Entry 9ARV (electron microscopy, 3.60 A resolution); this record covers chains N and O of the 11 polymer chains in the assembly.

# Chain N (and O)
Protein: Isoform 1 of Immunoglobulin heavy constant mu
Source organism: Homo sapiens
Notes: chain O of this document is another copy of the same molecule, construct and numbering; everything in this record applies to it too
UniProtKB: P01871 (IGHM_HUMAN), isoform P01871-1; residues 28-375 here correspond to UniProt positions 106-453 (UniProt number = residue number + 78)
Amino-acid sequence (375 residues; numbered 1 to 375; the number before each row is that of its first residue):
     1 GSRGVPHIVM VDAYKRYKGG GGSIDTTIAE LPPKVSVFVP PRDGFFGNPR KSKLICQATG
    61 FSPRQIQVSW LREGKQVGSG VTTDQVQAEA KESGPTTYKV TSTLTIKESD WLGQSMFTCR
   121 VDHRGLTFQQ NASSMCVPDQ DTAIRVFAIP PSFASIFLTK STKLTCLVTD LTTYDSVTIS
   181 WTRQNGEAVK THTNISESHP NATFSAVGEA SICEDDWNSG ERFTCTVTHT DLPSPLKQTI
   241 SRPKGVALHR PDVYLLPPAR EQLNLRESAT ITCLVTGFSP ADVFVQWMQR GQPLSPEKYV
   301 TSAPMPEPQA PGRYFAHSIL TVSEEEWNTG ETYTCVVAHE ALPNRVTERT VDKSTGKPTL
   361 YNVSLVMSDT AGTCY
Disordered / not traced: 1-140, 368-375 (chain O: 1-140, 369-375)
Differences from the reference sequence: expression tag (1-27)
Swiss-Prot annotation at these positions:
  - glycosylation (N-linked (GlcNAc...) asparagine): Asn131 (complex), Asn194, Asn201
Cystine bridges: Cys166-Cys225, Cys273-Cys335

# Interface between chain N and chain O
Residue-residue contacts (37; chain N residue first):
  Phe157(N) with Asn344(O)
  Lys160(N) with Pro343(O), hydrogen bond (side chain-backbone)
  Ile212(N) with Asp215(O)
  Cys213(N) with Cys213(O), disulfide; Glu214(O); Asp215(O)
  Asp215(N) with Ile212(O); Cys213(O); Glu214(O), hydrogen bond (side chain-backbone)
  Gln286(N) with Asn344(O)
  Met288(N) with Asn344(O)
  Gly291(N) with Arg250(O)
  Val336(N) with Asn344(O)
  Pro343(N) with Met288(O), hydrophobic
  Asn344(N) with Val346(O)
  Val346(N) with Asn344(O); Val346(O), hydrophobic
  Glu348(N) with Glu348(O)
  Lys357(N) with Pro358(O)
  Thr359(N) with Thr359(O)
  Leu360(N) with Thr359(O), hydrogen bond (backbone-backbone); Leu360(O), hydrophobic; Tyr361(O), hydrogen bond (backbone-backbone)
  Tyr361(N) with Tyr361(O), hydrophobic
  Asn362(N) with Tyr361(O), hydrogen bond (backbone-backbone); Asn362(O); Val363(O), hydrogen bond (backbone-backbone)
  Val363(N) with Val363(O)
  Ser364(N) with Val363(O), hydrogen bond (backbone-backbone); Ser364(O); Leu365(O), hydrogen bond (backbone-backbone)
  Leu365(N) with Leu365(O), hydrophobic
  Val366(N) with Leu365(O), hydrogen bond (backbone-backbone); Val366(O); Met367(O), hydrogen bond (backbone-backbone)
  Met367(N) with Met367(O); Ser368(O)
Interface residues without a listed pair, chain N (27 interface residues in all): Ser161, Glu214, Thr347, Pro358
Interface residues without a listed pair, chain O (24 interface residues in all): Phe157, Thr162, Gly291
Inter-chain disulfides: Cys213(N)-Cys213(O)

# Summary
27 residues of chain N face 24 of chain O across their interface; the contacts include 1 disulfide bond and 10
hydrogen bonds. Among the polar pairs are Lys160(N)-Pro343(O), Asp215(N)-Glu214(O) and Leu360(N)-Thr359(O).
Both chains are Isoform 1 of Immunoglobulin heavy constant mu (Homo sapiens). Entry 9ARV (CryoEM structure of
AMETA-A3) was determined by electron microscopy.
